PDB entry 4TV1 | X-ray diffraction, 1.85 A resolution | chains A and B of the 4 polymer chains in the assembly

Chain A:
Name: Estrogen receptor
From: Homo sapiens
UniProt: P03372 (ESR1_HUMAN); numbering as in UniProt (aligned over 302-552)
Sequence (251 residues; each row starts with the number of its first residue):
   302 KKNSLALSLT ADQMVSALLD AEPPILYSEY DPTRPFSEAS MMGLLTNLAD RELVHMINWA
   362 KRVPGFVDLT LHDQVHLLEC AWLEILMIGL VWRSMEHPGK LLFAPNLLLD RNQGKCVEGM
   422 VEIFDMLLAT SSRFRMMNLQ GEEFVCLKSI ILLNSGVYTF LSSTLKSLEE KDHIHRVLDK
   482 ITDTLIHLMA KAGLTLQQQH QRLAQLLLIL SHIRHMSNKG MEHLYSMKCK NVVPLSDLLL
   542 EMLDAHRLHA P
Disordered / not traced: 302-304, 462-469, 549-552
Construct notes: engineered mutation Ser537 (Tyr in P03372)
Modified / non-standard residues: Cys381 (S-hydroxycysteine; CSO); Cys417 (S-hydroxycysteine; CSO); Cys530 (S-hydroxycysteine; CSO)
Small-molecule neighbours: propyl 4-hydroxybenzoate (36M): Met343, Leu346, Thr347, Leu349, Ala350, Glu353, Trp383, Leu384, Leu387, Met388, Leu391, Arg394, Phe404, Leu525
From the paper describing this entry:
  - binding site for propyl 4-hydroxybenzoate: Glu353, Arg394

Chain B:
Name: Estrogen receptor
From: Homo sapiens
UniProt: P03372 (ESR1_HUMAN); residue numbers follow UniProt; this construct covers 302-552
Sequence (251 residues; numbered 302 to 552; the number before each row is that of its first residue):
   302 KKNSLALSLT ADQMVSALLD AEPPILYSEY DPTRPFSEAS MMGLLTNLAD RELVHMINWA
   362 KRVPGFVDLT LHDQVHLLEC AWLEILMIGL VWRSMEHPGK LLFAPNLLLD RNQGKCVEGM
   422 VEIFDMLLAT SSRFRMMNLQ GEEFVCLKSI ILLNSGVYTF LSSTLKSLEE KDHIHRVLDK
   482 ITDTLIHLMA KAGLTLQQQH QRLAQLLLIL SHIRHMSNKG MEHLYSMKCK NVVPLSDLLL
   542 EMLDAHRLHA P
Disordered / not traced: 302-305, 336, 462-470, 549-552
Construct notes: engineered mutation Ser537 (Tyr in P03372)
Modified / non-standard residues: Cys381 (S-hydroxycysteine; CSO); Cys417 (S-hydroxycysteine; CSO)
Small-molecule neighbours: propyl 4-hydroxybenzoate (36M): Leu346, Thr347, Leu349, Ala350, Glu353, Trp383, Leu387, Leu391, Arg394, Phe404, Leu525

Chain A / chain B interface:
Residue-residue contacts (59; chain A residue first):
  Ala430(A) with Tyr459(B)
  Arg434(A) with Tyr459(B), hydrogen bond; His476(B)
  Ile451(A) with Leu509(B), hydrophobic
  Asn455(A) with Leu509(B); His513(B), hydrogen bond
  Ser456(A) with His513(B)
  Val458(A) with His513(B)
  Tyr459(A) with Ala430(B); Arg434(B), hydrogen bond; His513(B)
  His476(A) with Arg434(B)
  Asp480(A) with Gln502(B); Gln506(B), hydrogen bond
  Thr483(A) with His501(B); Gln502(B); Ala505(B)
  Asp484(A) with Gln498(B), hydrogen bond; Gln502(B), hydrogen bond
  Ile487(A) with His501(B)
  Leu497(A) with Leu497(B), hydrophobic; His501(B)
  Gln498(A) with Asp484(B), hydrogen bond
  His501(A) with Thr483(B); Asp484(B), salt bridge; Ile487(B); His501(B); Leu504(B)
  Gln502(A) with Asp484(B), hydrogen bond
  Leu504(A) with His501(B)
  Ala505(A) with Thr483(B); Leu508(B), hydrophobic
  Gln506(A) with Asp480(B), hydrogen bond
  Leu508(A) with Ala505(B), hydrophobic
  Leu509(A) with Ile451(B), hydrophobic; Asn455(B); Leu511(B), hydrophobic
  Ile510(A) with Tyr459(B), hydrophobic
  Leu511(A) with Leu509(B), hydrophobic; Ser512(B), hydrogen bond (backbone-side chain)
  Ser512(A) with Asn455(B); Leu511(B), hydrogen bond (side chain-backbone); Ser512(B), hydrogen bond (side chain-backbone); Arg515(B), hydrogen bond
  His513(A) with Asn455(B), hydrogen bond; Ser456(B); Tyr459(B); Arg515(B), hydrogen bond
  Arg515(A) with Ser512(B), hydrogen bond; His513(B), hydrogen bond; His516(B)
  His516(A) with Cys381(B); Arg515(B); Asn519(B), hydrogen bond
  Asn519(A) with His516(B), hydrogen bond; Asn519(B), hydrogen bond
  Lys520(A) with His547(B)
  Glu523(A) with Glu523(B)
  His547(A) with Lys520(B)
Interface residues without a listed pair, chain A (34 interface residues in all): Cys381, Leu479, Gln500
Interface residues without a listed pair, chain B (33 interface residues in all): Met437, Val458, Ile510

In short:
Chain A and chain B form an interface of 34 and 33 residues respectively, with 20 hydrogen bonds and 1 salt
bridge. Among the polar pairs are His501(A)-Asp484(B), Arg434(A)-Tyr459(B) and Asn455(A)-His513(B). Chain A
binds propyl 4-hydroxybenzoate. Chain B binds propyl 4-hydroxybenzoate. From the paper: a binding site for
propyl 4-hydroxybenzoate at Glu353(A) and Arg394(A).
Chain A is Estrogen receptor and chain B is Estrogen receptor, both from Homo sapiens; the structure, Crystal
structure of hERa-LBD (Y537S) in complex with propylparaben, was determined by X-ray diffraction (same
publication as 4TUZ).
